Entry 6UTT (X-ray diffraction, 2.49 A resolution); this record covers chains A and D of the 6 polymer chains in the assembly.

Chain A (and D):
Name: ATP-dependent sacrificial sulfur transferase LarE
From: Lactobacillus plantarum
Notes: chain D of this document is another copy of the same molecule, construct and numbering; everything in this record applies to it too
UniProt: A0A0G9FES3 (A0A0G9FES3_LACPN); residues 1-276 here = UniProt positions 1-276
Chain sequence (286 residues; numbered 1 to 286; the number before each row is that of its first residue):
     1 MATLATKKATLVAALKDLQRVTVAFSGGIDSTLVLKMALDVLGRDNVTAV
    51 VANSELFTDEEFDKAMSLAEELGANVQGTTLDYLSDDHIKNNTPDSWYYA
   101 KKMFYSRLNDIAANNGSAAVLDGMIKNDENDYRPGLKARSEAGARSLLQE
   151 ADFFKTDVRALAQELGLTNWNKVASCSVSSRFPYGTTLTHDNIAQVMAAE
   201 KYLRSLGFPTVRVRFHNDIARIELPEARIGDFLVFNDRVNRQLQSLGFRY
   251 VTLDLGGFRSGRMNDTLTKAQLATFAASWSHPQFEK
Unresolved in the structure: 1, 126-137, 172-174, 277-286 (chain D: 1-2, 126-143, 260-286)
Construct notes: expression tag (277-286)
Metal / ion sites: Ca2+: Asp-231 (shared with 1 residue of chain B; 1 residue of chain C)
Reported in the primary citation:
  - Ca2+ coordination: Asp-231
  - conformationally variable residues: Asp-231
  - mutagenesis - D231R: unchanged catalytic activity

Interface between chain A and chain D:
Pairs across the interface (7):
  Leu-233(A) with Val-234(D)
  Val-234(A) with Leu-233(D); Asn-236(D)
  Asn-236(A) with Val-234(D)
  Asp-237(A) with Arg-238(D), salt bridge; Arg-241(D), salt bridge
  Arg-238(A) with Asp-237(D), salt bridge

Summary:
Chain A and chain D form an interface of 5 and 6 residues respectively; the contacts include 3 salt bridges.
Among the polar pairs are Asp-237(A)/Arg-238(D) and Asp-237(A)/Arg-241(D). The paper reports that D231R of
chain A leaves catalytic activity unchanged; Ca2+ coordination by Asp-231(A).
Chain A and chain D are both ATP-dependent sacrificial sulfur transferase LarE (Lactobacillus plantarum); the
structure, LarE, a sulfur transferase involved in synthesis of the cofactor for lactate racemase in complex
with ..., was determined by X-ray diffraction together with 6UTP, 6UTQ and 6UTR from the same study.
